Entry 1I95 (X-ray diffraction, 4.50 A resolution (low resolution: residue-level contacts below are approximate; hydrogen-bond / salt-bridge calls are withheld)); this record covers chains A and I of the 21 polymer chains in the assembly.

Chain A:
Molecule: 16S RRNA
Organism: Thermus thermophilus
Sequence (1514 nucleotides; each row starts with the number of its first residue):
     2 UGUUGGAGAG UUUGAUCCUG GCUCAGGGUG AACGCUGGCG GCGUGCCUAA GACAUGCAAG
    62 UCGUGCGGGC CGCGGGGUUU UACUCCGUGG UCAGCGGCGG ACGGGUGAGU AACGCGUGGG
   122 UGACCUACCC GGAAGAGGGG GACAACCCGG GGAAACUCGG GCUAAUCCCC CAUGUGGACC
   182 CGCCCCUUGG GGUGUGUCCA AAGGGCUUUG CCCGCUUCCG GAUGGGCCCG CGUCCCAUCA
   242 GCUAGUUGGU GGGGUAAUGG CCCACCAAGG CGACGACGGG UAGCCGGUCU GAGAGGAUGG
   302 CCGGCCACAG GGGCACUGAG ACACGGGCCC CACUCCUACG GGAGGCAGCA GUUAGGAAUC
   362 UUCCGCAAUG GGCGCAAGCC UGACGGAGCG ACGCCGCUUG GAGGAAGAAG CCCUUCGGGG
   422 UGUAAACUCC UGAACCCGGG ACGAAACCCC CGACGAGGGG ACUGACGGUA CCGGGGUAAU
   482 AGCGCCGGCC AACUCCGUGC CAGCAGCCGC GGUAAUACGG AGGGCGCGAG CGUUACCCGG
   542 AUUCACUGGG CGUAAAGGGC GUGUAGGCGG CCUGGGGCGU CCCAUGUGAA AGACCACGGC
   602 UCAACCGUGG GGGAGCGUGG GAUACGCUCA GGCUAGACGG UGGGAGAGGG UGGUGGAAUU
   662 CCCGGAGUAG CGGUGAAAUG CGCAGAUACC GGGAGGAACG CCGAUGGCGA AGGCAGCCAC
   722 CUGGUCCACC CGUGACGCUG AGGCGCGAAA GCGUGGGGAG CAAACCGGAU UAGAUACCCG
   782 GGUAGUCCAC GCCCUAAACG AUGCGCGCUA GGUCUCUGGG UCUCCUGGGG GCCGAAGCUA
   842 ACGCGUUAAG CGCGCCGCCU GGGGAGUACG GCCGCAAGGC UGAAACUCAA AGGAAUUGAC
   902 GGGGGCCCGC ACAAGCGGUG GAGCAUGUGG UUUAAUUCGA AGCAACGCGA AGAACCUUAC
   962 CAGGCCUUGA CAUGCUAGGG AACCCGGGUG AAAGCCUGGG GUGCCCCGCG AGGGGAGCCC
  1022 UAGCACAGGU GCUGCAUGGC CGUCGUCAGC UCGUGCCGUG AGGUGUUGGG UUAAGUCCCG
  1082 CAACGAGCGC AACCCCCGCC GUUAGUUGCC AGCGGUUCGG CCGGGCACUC UAACGGGACU
  1142 GCCCGCGAAA GCGGGAGGAA GGAGGGGACG ACGUCUGGUC AGCAUGGCCC UUACGGCCUG
  1202 GGCGACACAC GUGCUACAAU GCCCACUACA AAGCGAUGCC ACCCGGCAAC GGGGAGCUAA
  1262 UCGCAAAAAG GUGGGCCCAG UUCGGAUUGG GGUCUGCAAC CCGACCCCAU GAAGCCGGAA
  1322 UCGCUAGUAA UCGCGGAUCA GCCAUGCCGC GGUGAAUACG UUCCCGGGCC UUGUACACAC
  1382 CGCCCGUCAC GCCAUGGGAG CGGGCUCUAC CCGAAGUCGC CGGGAGCCUA CGGGCAGGCG
  1442 CCGAGGGUAG GGCCCGUGAC UGGGGCGAAG UCGUAACAAG GUAGCUGUAC CGGAAGGUGC
  1502 GGCUGGAUCA CCUC
Ion coordination: Mg2+ site 1 near G21 (its only coordinating residue here); Mg2+ site 2 near C93 (its only coordinating residue here); Mg2+ site 3 near G190 (its only coordinating residue here); Mg2+ site 4 near U543 (its only coordinating residue here); Mg2+ site 5 near A555 (its only coordinating residue here); Mg2+ site 6 near A1164 (its only coordinating residue here); Mg2+ site 7 near C1513 (its only coordinating residue here)
Residues lining bound ligands: edeine b (EDE): U772, A773, G774, A775, G903, G1474, U1475, G1482
What the authors report for this chain:
  - conformationally variable residues (loop rearrangement): G693

Chain I:
Protein: 30S ribosomal protein S9
Organism: Thermus thermophilus
Amino-acid sequence (128 residues; numbered 1 to 128; the number before each row is that of its first residue):
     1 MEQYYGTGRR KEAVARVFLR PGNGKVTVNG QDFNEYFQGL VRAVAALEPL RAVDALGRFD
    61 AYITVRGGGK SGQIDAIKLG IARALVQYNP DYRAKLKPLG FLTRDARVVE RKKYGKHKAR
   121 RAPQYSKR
Unresolved in the structure: 1

Chain A / chain I interface:
Pairs across the interface - 18 pairs, chain A then chain I:
  U1213(A) with Tyr125(I)
  C1230(A) with Gly69(I)
  A1231(A) with Gly67(I); Gly68(I)
  A1232(A) with Gly67(I)
  C1323(A) with Gln124(I)
  G1324(A) with Arg121(I)
  G1328(A) with Val109(I); Glu110(I)
  U1329(A) with Val109(I); Glu110(I)
  C1349(A) with Tyr114(I)
  G1350(A) with Lys113(I)
  G1353(A) with Gly68(I); Gly69(I)
  U1354(A) with Gly69(I); Ser71(I); Gly72(I)
Interface residues without a listed pair, chain A (19 interface residues in all): G1099, A1160, A1161, G1214, G1272, A1330, C1351
Interface residues without a listed pair, chain I (24 interface residues in all): Gly39, Arg66, Lys70, Thr103, Ala106, Arg107, Arg111, Lys112, Gly115, Lys118, Ala122, Pro123

In short:
Chain A and chain I form an interface of 19 and 24 residues respectively. Ligands of chain A: edeine b. From
the paper: conformational variability at G693(A).
Chain A is 16S RRNA and chain I is 30S ribosomal protein S9, both from Thermus thermophilus; the structure,
Crystal structure of the 30S ribosomal subunit from thermus thermophilus in complex with edeine, was
determined by X-ray diffraction together with 1I94, 1I96 and 1I97 from the same study.
